Entry 6I2P (X-ray diffraction, 2.37 A resolution); this record covers chains A and D of the 3 polymer chains in the assembly.

# Chain A
Protein: Serine/threonine-protein kinase PknB
From: Mycobacterium tuberculosis (strain ATCC 25618 / H37Rv)
Notes: EC 2.7.11.1
Reference sequence: P9WI81 (PKNB_MYCTU); numbering as in UniProt (aligned over 1-279)
Chain sequence (280 residues; numbered 0 to 279; the number before each row is that of its first residue; numbering starts at 0):
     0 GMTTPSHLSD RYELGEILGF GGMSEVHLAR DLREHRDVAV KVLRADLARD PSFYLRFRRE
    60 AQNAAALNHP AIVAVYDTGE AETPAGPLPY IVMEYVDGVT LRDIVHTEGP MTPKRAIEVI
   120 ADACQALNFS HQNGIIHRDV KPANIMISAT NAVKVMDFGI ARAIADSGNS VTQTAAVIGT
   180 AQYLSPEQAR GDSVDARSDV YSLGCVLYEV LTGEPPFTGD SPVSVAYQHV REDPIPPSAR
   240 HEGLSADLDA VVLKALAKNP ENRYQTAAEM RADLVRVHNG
Disordered / not traced: 0, 162-167, 279
Sequence notes: expression tag (0); engineered mutation E33 (Leu in P9WI81)
Modified residues: T171 (phosphothreonine; TPO); T173 (phosphothreonine; TPO)
UniProt features mapped onto this chain:
  - active site: D138 (Proton acceptor)
  - binding site (ATP): L17 to V25, K40, E93 to V95, K140 to N143, D156
  - binding site (Mg(2+)): N143, D156
  - modified residue: T2 (N-acetylthreonine), S166 (Phosphoserine), S169 (Phosphoserine), T171 (Phosphothreonine), T173 (Phosphothreonine)
  - mutagenesis: R10 (R10A: Impairs kinase activity), K40 (K40M: Lack of autophosphorylation. Decreases affinity for FhaB), D76 (D76A: Impairs kinase activity), D138 (D138N: Impairs kinase activity), T171 (T171A: Reduces activity and autophosphorylation. Decreases interaction with GarA), T173 (T173A: Reduces activity and autophosphorylation. Decreases interaction with GarA)
Ligand contacts: AMP-PCP (ACP; phosphomethylphosphonic acid adenylate ester): L17, G18, F19, G20, G21, S23, V25, A38, K40, E59, V72, M92, E93, Y94, V95, T99, K140, M145, M155
Reported in the primary citation:
  - mutagenesis - L33E: unchanged catalytic activity
  - post-translational modification sites: T171, T173
  - contacts within the chain: K40-E59, R58-T171
  - conformationally variable residues (helix shift): E59

# Chain D
Protein: Glycogen accumulation regulator GarA
From: Mycobacterium tuberculosis (strain ATCC 25618 / H37Rv)
Reference sequence: P9WJA9 (GARA_MYCTU); numbering as in UniProt (aligned over 1-162)
Chain sequence (163 residues; numbered 0 to 162; the number before each row is that of its first residue; numbering starts at 0):
     0 GMTDMNPDIE KDQTSDEVTV ETTSVFRADF LSELDAPAQA GTESAVSGVE GLPPGSALLV
    60 VKRGPNAGSR FLLDQAITSA GRHPDSDIFL DDVTVSRRHA EFRLENNEFN VVDVGSLNGT
   120 YVNREPVDSA VLANGDEVQI GKFRLVFLTG PKQGEDDGST GGP
Disordered / not traced: 0-25, 35-45, 151-162
Sequence notes: expression tag (0)
UniProt features mapped onto this chain:
  - modified residue: T2 (N-acetylthreonine), T21 (Phosphothreonine), T22 (Phosphothreonine)
  - mutagenesis: T21 (T21A: Lack of phosphorylation by PknG), T22 (T22A: Does not affect phosphorylation by PknG), S95 (S95A: Decreases ability to bind to and regulate the activities of Gdh and GltB, but does not affect ability to inhibit Kgd)
Reported in the primary citation:
  - conformationally variable residues (order/disorder transition): R26 to D34
  - mutagenesis - R62A, K141E, R143A: unchanged binding to Serine/threonine-protein kinase PknB (chain A)
  - post-translational modification sites: T21, T22 (citing earlier work)

# Interface between chain A and chain D
Contacting residue pairs - 44 pairs, chain A then chain D:
  R58(A) - L116(D)
  R137(A) - K141(D)
  N168(A) - R96(D)
  S169(A) - R81(D)  hydrogen bond (backbone-side chain)
  S169(A) - R96(D)  hydrogen bond (backbone-side chain)
  V170(A) - R81(D)
  V170(A) - R96(D)
  T171(A) - R81(D)
  T171(A) - V92(D)
  T171(A) - T93(D)
  T171(A) - V94(D)
  T171(A) - S95(D)
  T171(A) - R96(D)
  T171(A) - L116(D)
  Q172(A) - V92(D)  hydrogen bond (backbone-backbone)
  Q172(A) - T93(D)
  Q172(A) - L116(D)
  Q172(A) - N117(D)  hydrogen bond (backbone-side chain)
  T173(A) - T93(D)
  T173(A) - L116(D)
  T173(A) - N117(D)
  A174(A) - N117(D)  hydrogen bond (backbone-side chain)
  V176(A) - L30(D)  hydrophobic
  V176(A) - E32(D)
  V176(A) - L33(D)  hydrophobic
  I177(A) - E32(D)
  A180(A) - L33(D)  hydrophobic
  Q187(A) - L30(D)
  A188(A) - F29(D)
  A188(A) - L30(D)  hydrogen bond (backbone-backbone)
  A188(A) - L33(D)
  R189(A) - D28(D)  salt bridge
  R189(A) - R62(D)  hydrogen bond (backbone-side chain)
  G190(A) - L30(D)
  G190(A) - K141(D)
  D191(A) - R62(D)
  S192(A) - P64(D)
  P221(A) - L33(D)
  V222(A) - L33(D)
  V222(A) - D34(D)
  A225(A) - F29(D)
  A225(A) - L33(D)  hydrophobic
  Y226(A) - F29(D)  hydrophobic
  V229(A) - F29(D)  hydrophobic
Other interface residues (no listed pair), chain A (25 interface residues in all): R55, L183
Other interface residues (no listed pair), chain D (21 interface residues in all): R26, G63, H82, R143
The authors on this interface:
  - pairs named by the authors: T171(A)-S95(D), R81(D)-T171(A) (hydrogen bond), R96(D)-T171(A) (hydrogen bond)
  - interface residues, chain A: T171(A)
  - interface residues, chain D: R26(D), R81(D), N117(D)
  - hot spots on chain D (mutagenesis) - S95A: abolished binding to Serine/threonine-protein kinase PknB (chain A)

# Summary
Chain A and chain D form an interface of 25 and 21 residues respectively; the contacts include 7 hydrogen
bonds and 1 salt bridge. Polar pairs include R189(A)-D28(D), S169(A)-R81(D) and S169(A)-R96(D). The authors
report a contact between T171(A) and S95(D); hydrogen bonds between R81(D) and T171(A) and R96(D) and T171(A).
The paper reports that S95A of chain D abolishes binding to Serine/threonine-protein kinase PknB (chain A);
interface residues T171(A) and R26(D) among others; 5 substitutions were tested in all.
Chain A is Serine/threonine-protein kinase PknB and chain D is Glycogen accumulation regulator GarA, both from
Mycobacterium tuberculosis (strain ATCC 25618 / H37Rv); the structure, Crystal structure of the Mycobacterium
tuberculosis PknB kinase domain (L33E mutant) in complex with its substrate ..., was determined by X-ray
diffraction together with 6I2Q, 6I2R and 6I2S from the same study.
